PDB entry 8XGM | electron microscopy, 3.29 A resolution | chains S and C of the 6 polymer chains in the assembly

# Chain S
Protein: scFV16
Organism: Vicugna pacos
Notes: antibody fragment or engineered binder
Chain sequence (247 residues; numbered 1 to 247; the number before each row is that of its first residue):
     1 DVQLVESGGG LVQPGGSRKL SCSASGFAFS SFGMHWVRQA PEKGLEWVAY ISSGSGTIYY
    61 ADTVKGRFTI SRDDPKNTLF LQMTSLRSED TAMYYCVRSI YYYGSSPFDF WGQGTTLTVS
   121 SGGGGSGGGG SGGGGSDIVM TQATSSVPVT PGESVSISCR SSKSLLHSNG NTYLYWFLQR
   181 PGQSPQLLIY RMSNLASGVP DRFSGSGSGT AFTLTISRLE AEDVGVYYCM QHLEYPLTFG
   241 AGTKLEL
Disordered / not traced: 122-135
Disulfides: C22-C96, C159-C229

# Chain C
Protein: Guanine nucleotide-binding protein G(i) subunit alpha-1
Organism: Homo sapiens
UniProtKB: P63096 (GNAI1_HUMAN); residue numbers follow UniProt; this construct covers 1-354
Chain sequence (354 residues; numbered 1 to 354; the number before each row is that of its first residue):
     1 MGCTLSAEDK AAVERSKMID RNLREDGEKA AREVKLLLLG AGESGKSTIV KQMKIIHEAG
    61 YSEEECKQYK AVVYSNTIQS IIAIIRAMGR LKIDFGDSAR ADDARQLFVL AGAAEEGFMT
   121 AELAGVIKRL WKDSGVQACF NRSREYQLND SAAYYLNDLD RIAQPNYIPT QQDVLRTRVK
   181 TTGIVETHFT FKDLHFKMFD VGAQRSERKK WIHCFEGVTA IIFCVALSDY DLVLAEDEEM
   241 NRMHESMKLF DSICNNKWFT DTSIILFLNK KDLFEEKIKK SPLTICYPEY AGSNTYEEAA
   301 AYIQCQFEDL NKRKDTKEIY THFTCSTDTK NVQFVFDAVT DVIIKNNLKD CGLF
Disordered / not traced: 59-179
Construct notes: engineered mutation A203 (Gly in P63096), S326 (Ala in P63096)
Swiss-Prot annotation at these positions:
  - region: K35 to T48 (G1 motif), D173 to T181 (G2 motif), F196 to G202, Q204, R205 (G3 motif), I265 to D272 (G4 motif), T324, C325, T327 to T329 (G5 motif)
  - binding site (GTP): E43 to T48, S151, L175 to T181, D200 to G202, Q204, N269 to D272
  - binding site (Mg(2+)): S47, T181
  - modified residue: R178 (ADP-ribosylarginine), Q204 (Deamidated glutamine), C351 (ADP-ribosylcysteine)
  - lipidation: G2 (N-myristoyl glycine), C3 (S-palmitoyl cysteine)
  - natural variant: G40 (G40C: In NEDHISB; G40R: In NEDHISB), G45 (G45D: In NEDHISB), T48 (T48I: In NEDHISB; T48K: In NEDHISB), Q52 (Q52P: In NEDHISB), S75 (deletion: In NEDHISB; uncertain significance), Q172 (deletion: In NEDHISB), D173 (D173V: In NEDHISB), E186 to F189 (deletion: In NEDHISB; uncertain significance), C224 (C224Y: In NEDHISB), K270 (K270N: In NEDHISB; K270R: In NEDHISB), D272 (D272G: In NEDHISB), V332 (V332E: In NEDHISB; uncertain significance)
  - mutagenesis: G42 (G42R: Abolishes switch to an activated conformation and dissociation from beta and gamma subunits upon GTP binding. Abolishes interaction with RGS family members), E116 (E116L: Enhances interaction (inactive GDP-bound) with RGS14), Q147 (Q147L: Enhances interaction (inactive GDP-bound) with RGS14), E245 (E245L: Enhances interaction (inactive GDP-bound) with RGS14)

# Chain S / chain C interface
Pairs across the interface - 19 pairs, chain S then chain C:
  S52(S) with E14(C)
  S53(S) with E14(C); M18(C)
  I100(S) with R15(C)
  Y101(S) with A11(C), hydrophobic; R15(C)
  Y102(S) with R15(C)
  H167(S) with T4(C); S6(C), hydrogen bond
  N169(S) with S6(C), hydrogen bond; D9(C), hydrogen bond
  Y173(S) with S6(C), hydrogen bond; E8(C); D9(C)
  Y175(S) with E8(C), hydrogen bond
  R191(S) with E8(C)
  H232(S) with A7(C); E8(C), salt bridge
  Y235(S) with A7(C), hydrophobic
Other interface residues (no listed pair), chain S (19 interface residues in all): S31, Y50, G56, T57, P107, L233, E234
Other interface residues (no listed pair), chain C (11 interface residues in all): L5, A12

# Overview
The interface between chain S and chain C involves 19 residues on one side and 11 on the other; the contacts
include 5 hydrogen bonds and 1 salt bridge. Polar contacts include H232(S)-E8(C), H167(S)-S6(C) and
N169(S)-S6(C).
Chain S is scFV16 (Vicugna pacos) and chain C is Guanine nucleotide-binding protein G(i) subunit alpha-1 (Homo
sapiens); the structure, Cryo-EM structure of human GPR1 bound to chemerin, was determined by electron
microscopy together with 8JJP from the same study.
